7M82 - chains A and P of the 3 polymer chains in the assembly; structure by X-ray diffraction, 2.07 A resolution.

[Chain A]
Protein: DNA polymerase eta
From: Homo sapiens
Notes: EC 2.7.7.7
Reference sequence: Q9Y253 (POLH_HUMAN); residues 1-432 here = UniProt positions 1-432
Amino-acid sequence (435 residues; row label = number of the first residue in the row; numbers below 1 keep their minus sign (Gly-2 is residue -2)):
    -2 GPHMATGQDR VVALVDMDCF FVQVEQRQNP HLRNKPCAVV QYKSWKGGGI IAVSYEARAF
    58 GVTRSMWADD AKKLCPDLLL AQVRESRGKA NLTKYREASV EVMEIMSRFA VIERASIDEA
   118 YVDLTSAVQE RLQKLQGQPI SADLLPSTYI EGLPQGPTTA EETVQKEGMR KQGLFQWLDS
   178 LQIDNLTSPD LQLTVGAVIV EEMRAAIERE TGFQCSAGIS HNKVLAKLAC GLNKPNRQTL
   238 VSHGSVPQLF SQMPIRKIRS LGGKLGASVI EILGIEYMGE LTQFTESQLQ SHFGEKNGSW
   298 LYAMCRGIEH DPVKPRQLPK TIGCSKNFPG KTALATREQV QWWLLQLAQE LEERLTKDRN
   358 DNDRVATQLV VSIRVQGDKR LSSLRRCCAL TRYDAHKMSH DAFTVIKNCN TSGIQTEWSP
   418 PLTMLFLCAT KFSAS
Not modelled in the structure: 155-159
Differences from the reference sequence: expression tag (-2 to 0)
Bound ions: Mg2+ site 1: Asp13, Asp115, Glu116 (together with 2'-deoxyadenosine 5'-triphosphate) (shared with DA8(P), DA9(P) of chain P); Ca2+: Asp13, Met14, Asp115 (together with 2'-deoxyadenosine 5'-triphosphate); Mg2+ site 2: Asp13, Met14, Asp115 (together with diphosphate) (shared with DA9(P) of chain P)
Ligand contacts:
  - : Asp13, Met14, Asp15, Cys16, Asp115, Lys231
  - diphosphate / 2'-deoxyadenosine 5'-triphosphate: Asp13, Met14, Asp15, Cys16, Phe17, Phe18, Ile48, Ala49, Tyr52, Arg55, Arg61, Ile114, Asp115, Glu116, Lys231
UniProt features mapped onto this chain:
  - binding site (Mg(2+)): Asp13, Met14, Asp115, Glu116
  - binding site (Mn(2+)): Asp13, Met14, Asp115, Glu116
  - binding site (a 2'-deoxyribonucleoside 5'-triphosphate): Arg61

[Chain P]
Molecule: 9-nt DNA strand
Sequence (9 nucleotides; each row starts with the number of its first residue):
     1 AGCGTCAAA
Bound ions: Mg2+ site 1: DA8, DA9 (together with 2'-deoxyadenosine 5'-triphosphate) (shared with Asp13(A), Asp115(A), Glu116(A) of chain A); Mg2+ site 2: DA9 (together with diphosphate) (shared with Asp13(A), Met14(A), Asp115(A) of chain A)

[Interface between chain A and chain P]
Contacting residue pairs (30; chain A residue first):
  Asp13(A) - DA9(P)  phosphate contact
  Phe17(A) - DA9(P)  hydrogen bond to the phosphate
  Phe18(A) - DA9(P)  hydrogen bond to the phosphate
  Ile48(A) - DA9(P)  sugar contact
  Ala49(A) - DA9(P)  phosphate contact
  Arg61(A) - DA9(P)  base contact
  Ser113(A) - DA8(P)  hydrogen bond to the phosphate
  Ile114(A) - DA9(P)  sugar contact
  Asp115(A) - DA8(P)  phosphate contact
  Asp115(A) - DA9(P)  phosphate contact
  Glu116(A) - DA8(P)  phosphate contact
  Lys224(A) - DA7(P)  phosphate contact
  Lys224(A) - DA8(P)  salt bridge to the phosphate
  Ile255(A) - DA7(P)  phosphate contact
  Arg256(A) - DA7(P)  phosphate contact
  Ser257(A) - DC6(P)  phosphate contact
  Ser257(A) - DA7(P)  hydrogen bond to the phosphate
  Leu258(A) - DA7(P)  hydrogen bond to the phosphate
  Gly259(A) - DA7(P)  hydrogen bond to the phosphate
  Gly260(A) - DC6(P)  phosphate contact
  Gly260(A) - DA7(P)  phosphate contact
  Lys261(A) - DT5(P)  salt bridge to the phosphate
  Lys261(A) - DC6(P)  hydrogen bond to the phosphate
  Leu262(A) - DC6(P)  hydrogen bond to the phosphate
  Arg377(A) - DG4(P)  salt bridge to the phosphate
  Leu381(A) - DC3(P)  phosphate contact
  Arg382(A) - DG2(P)  sugar contact
  Arg382(A) - DC3(P)  hydrogen bond to the phosphate
  Arg383(A) - DG2(P)  phosphate contact
  Cys384(A) - DG2(P)  hydrogen bond to the phosphate
Also at the interface, not in a pair above, chain A (28 interface residues in all): Met14, Cys16, Ser379, Ser380
Also at the interface, not in a pair above, chain P (9 interface residues in all): DA1

[Overview]
Chain A and chain P form an interface of 28 and 9 residues respectively; the contacts include 10 hydrogen
bonds and 3 salt bridges. Polar contacts include Phe17(A)-DA9(P), Phe18(A)-DA9(P) and Ser113(A)-DA8(P).
Ligands of chain A: compounds CA/MG and diphosphate / 2'-deoxyadenosine 5'-triphosphate.
Here chain A is DNA polymerase eta (Homo sapiens) and chain P is a 9-nt DNA strand. Entry 7M82 (Human DNA Pol
eta with dA-ended primer and dATP: in crystallo reaction for 300 s) was determined by X-ray diffraction (same
publication as 7M7L, 7M7M, 7M7N, 7M7O, 7M7P, 7M7Q and 19 further entries).
